PDB entry 6D23 | X-ray diffraction, 2.85 A resolution | chains B and C of the 4 polymer chains in the assembly

== Chain B (and C) ==
Protein: Glucose-6-phosphate 1-dehydrogenase
From: Trypanosoma cruzi
Notes: EC 1.1.1.49; chain C of this document is another copy of the same molecule, construct and numbering; everything in this record applies to it too
Reference sequence: Q1WBU6 (Q1WBU6_TRYCR); numbering as in UniProt (aligned over 38-555)
Sequence (541 residues; numbered 15 to 555; the number before each row is that of its first residue):
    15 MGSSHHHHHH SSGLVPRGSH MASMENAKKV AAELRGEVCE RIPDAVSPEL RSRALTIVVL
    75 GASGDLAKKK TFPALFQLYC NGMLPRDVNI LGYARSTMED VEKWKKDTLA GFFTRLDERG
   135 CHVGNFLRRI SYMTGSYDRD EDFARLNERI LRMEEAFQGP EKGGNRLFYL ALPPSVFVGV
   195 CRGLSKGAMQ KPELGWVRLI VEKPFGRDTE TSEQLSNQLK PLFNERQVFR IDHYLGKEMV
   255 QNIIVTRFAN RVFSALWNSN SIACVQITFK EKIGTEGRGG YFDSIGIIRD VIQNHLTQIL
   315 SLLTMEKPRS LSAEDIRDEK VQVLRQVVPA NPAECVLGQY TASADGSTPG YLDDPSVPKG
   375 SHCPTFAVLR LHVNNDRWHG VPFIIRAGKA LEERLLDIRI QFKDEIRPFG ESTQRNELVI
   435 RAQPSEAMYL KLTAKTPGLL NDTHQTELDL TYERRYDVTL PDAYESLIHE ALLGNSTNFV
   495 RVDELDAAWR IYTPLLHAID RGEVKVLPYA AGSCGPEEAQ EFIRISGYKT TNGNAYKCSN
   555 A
Not modelled in the structure: 15-55, 546-555 (chain C: 15-51, 546-555)
Differences from the reference sequence: expression tag (15-37); conflict E290 (Ala in Q1WBU6)
From the paper describing this entry:
  - contacts within the chain: C53-C135 (disulfide), C94-H136
  - mutagenesis - C53S (21-fold), C94S (21-fold), C135S (21-fold), R323G: decreased binding to NADP
  - mutagenesis - C53S, C94S, K217I (10-fold), R323G, R323G/C528R: decreased catalytic activity
  - mutagenesis - C135S, C528R: unchanged catalytic activity
  - mutagenesis - C135S (1.8-fold): increased catalytic activity on NADP
  - mutagenesis - R323G/C528R: unchanged binding to NADP
  - catalytic residues: H309 (proposed by the authors, not directly observed)
  - mutagenesis - K217I (1.8-fold), P218V (1.8-fold): increased binding to NADP+

== How chain B and chain C interact ==
Contacting residue pairs (128):
  N95(B) with L453(C)
  M97(B) with L453(C), hydrophobic
  E252(B) with K449(C), salt bridge; T450(C); P451(C); G452(C), hydrogen bond (side chain-backbone)
  Q255(B) with K449(C)
  N256(B) with A448(C); K449(C), hydrogen bond (side chain-backbone)
  I258(B) with F423(C)
  V259(B) with F423(C), hydrophobic; T447(C); A448(C), hydrophobic; K449(C)
  F262(B) with E419(C); R421(C); P422(C); F423(C)
  A263(B) with E419(C); F423(C), hydrophobic; T427(C), hydrogen bond (backbone-side chain); T447(C)
  N264(B) with E419(C); N430(C), hydrogen bond; L446(C); T447(C), hydrogen bond (side chain-backbone)
  R265(B) with L270(C); N274(C), hydrogen bond (side chain-backbone); K417(C); D418(C), hydrogen bond (side chain-backbone); E419(C), salt bridge; N430(C), hydrogen bond (backbone-side chain)
  V266(B) with L270(C); F416(C), hydrophobic; N430(C), hydrogen bond (backbone-side chain); L444(C), hydrophobic
  F267(B) with L446(C), hydrophobic
  S268(B) with E419(C), hydrogen bond
  A269(B) with L270(C), hydrophobic; S275(C)
  L270(B) with V266(C); A269(C), hydrophobic
  N274(B) with R265(C), hydrogen bond (backbone-side chain)
  S275(B) with A269(C)
  K321(B) with E419(C), salt bridge; R421(C), hydrogen bond (side chain-backbone); P422(C)
  P322(B) with P422(C)
  L325(B) with P422(C); F423(C), hydrophobic
  F416(B) with V266(C), hydrophobic
  K417(B) with R265(C)
  D418(B) with R265(C), hydrogen bond (backbone-side chain)
  E419(B) with F262(C); N264(C); R265(C), salt bridge; S268(C), hydrogen bond; K321(C), salt bridge
  R421(B) with F262(C); K321(C), hydrogen bond (backbone-side chain)
  P422(B) with F262(C); K321(C); P322(C); L325(C)
  F423(B) with I258(C); V259(C), hydrophobic; F262(C); A263(C), hydrophobic; L325(C), hydrophobic
  T427(B) with A263(C), hydrogen bond (side chain-backbone)
  N430(B) with N264(C), hydrogen bond; R265(C), hydrogen bond (side chain-backbone); V266(C), hydrogen bond (side chain-backbone)
  M442(B) with L462(C)
  L444(B) with V266(C), hydrophobic
  L446(B) with N264(C); F267(C), hydrophobic
  T447(B) with V259(C); N264(C), hydrogen bond (backbone-side chain)
  A448(B) with N256(C); V259(C), hydrophobic
  K449(B) with E252(C), salt bridge; Q255(C); N256(C), hydrogen bond (backbone-side chain); V259(C)
  T450(B) with E252(C)
  P451(B) with E252(C); Y466(C), hydrophobic; Y470(C), hydrophobic; V472(C), hydrophobic; L474(C), hydrophobic
  G452(B) with E252(C), hydrogen bond (backbone-side chain); P475(C)
  L453(B) with N95(C); P475(C), hydrophobic; E479(C); S480(C); H483(C)
  H458(B) with Y470(C), hydrogen bond
  T460(B) with L464(C); R469(C); Y470(C), hydrogen bond
  E461(B) with L464(C); R469(C), salt bridge
  L462(B) with M442(C); L462(C); D463(C); L464(C), hydrophobic
  D463(B) with E461(C); L462(C); D463(C), hydrogen bond (backbone-backbone); R469(C)
  L464(B) with T460(C); E461(C); L462(C), hydrophobic
  Y466(B) with P451(C), hydrophobic
  R469(B) with E461(C), hydrogen bond (side chain-backbone); D463(C)
  Y470(B) with P451(C), hydrophobic; H458(C), hydrogen bond; T460(C), hydrogen bond
  V472(B) with P451(C)
  L474(B) with P451(C), hydrophobic; G452(C)
  P475(B) with G452(C); L453(C), hydrophobic
  E479(B) with L453(C)
  H483(B) with L453(C)
Also at the interface, not in a pair above, chain B (60 interface residues in all): L92, T260, S324, N455, T457, S480
Also at the interface, not in a pair above, chain C (59 interface residues in all): L92, M97, T260, S324, T457

== Overview ==
Chain B and chain C form an interface of 60 and 59 residues respectively, with 28 hydrogen bonds and 7 salt
bridges. Polar pairs include E252(B)-K449(C), R265(B)-E419(C) and K321(B)-E419(C). From the paper: the
catalytic residue H309(B); C53S, C94S and K217I of chain B, among others, reduce catalytic activity; 8
substitutions were tested in all.
Chain B and chain C are both Glucose-6-phosphate 1-dehydrogenase (Trypanosoma cruzi); the structure,
Glucose-6-P dehydrogenase (apo form) from trypanosoma cruzi, was determined by X-ray diffraction, deposited
together with 6D24.
